PDB entry 9I4F | X-ray diffraction, 2.75 A resolution | chain A

== Chain A ==
Molecule: Alpha-1,3-galactosidase PpaGal
From: Pedobacter panaciterrae
Notes: EC 3.2.1.22
Chain sequence (584 residues; numbered 34 to 617; the number before each row is that of its first residue):
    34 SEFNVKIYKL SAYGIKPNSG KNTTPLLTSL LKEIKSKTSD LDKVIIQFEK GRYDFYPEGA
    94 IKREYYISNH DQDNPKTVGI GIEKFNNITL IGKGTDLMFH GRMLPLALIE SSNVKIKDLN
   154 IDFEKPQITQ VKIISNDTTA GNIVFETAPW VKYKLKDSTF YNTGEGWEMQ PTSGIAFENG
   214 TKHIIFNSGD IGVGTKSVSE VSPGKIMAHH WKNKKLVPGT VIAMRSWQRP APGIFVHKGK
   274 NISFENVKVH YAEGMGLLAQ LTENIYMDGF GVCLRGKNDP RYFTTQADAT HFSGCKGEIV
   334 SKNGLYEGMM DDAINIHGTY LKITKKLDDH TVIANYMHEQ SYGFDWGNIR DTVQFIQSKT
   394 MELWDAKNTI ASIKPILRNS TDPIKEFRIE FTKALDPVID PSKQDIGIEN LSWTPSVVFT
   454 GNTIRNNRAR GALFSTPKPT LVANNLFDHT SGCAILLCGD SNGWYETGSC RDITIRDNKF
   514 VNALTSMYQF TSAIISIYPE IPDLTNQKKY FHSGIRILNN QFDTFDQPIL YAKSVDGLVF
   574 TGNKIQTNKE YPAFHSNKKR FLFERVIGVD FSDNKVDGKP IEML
Reported in the primary citation:
  - mutagenesis - Q373N: decreased catalytic activity
  - mutagenesis - Y521V: abolished catalytic activity
  - mutagenesis - W260Y (2.5-fold): increased catalytic activity on B antigen removal of RBCs
  - mutagenesis - V184P, W260F: abolished expression
  - mutagenesis - P182M, W183P, K238Q: decreased stability
  - mutagenesis - W260Y: increased catalytic activity on pNP model substrate

== Summary ==
From the paper: P182M, W183P and K238Q reduce stability; V184P and W260F abolish expression; 8 substitutions
were tested in all.
Chain A is Alpha-1,3-galactosidase PpaGal (Pedobacter panaciterrae); the structure, Blood Type B-converting
alpha-1,3-galactosidase PpaGal from Pedobacter panaciterrae in its apo form, was determined by X-ray
diffraction, deposited together with 9I4G.
